Entry 5IJV (X-ray diffraction, 2.20 A resolution); this record covers chains L and H.

# Chain L
Molecule: bovine Fab E03 light chain
Source organism: Bos taurus
Notes: antibody fragment or engineered binder
Sequence (216 residues; each row starts with the number of its first residue; note: 1 number in that range is skipped by the numbering (no residue carries it; nothing is unmodelled there); a row labelled like 27A-27B holds insertion residues (27A, then the next letters in order)):
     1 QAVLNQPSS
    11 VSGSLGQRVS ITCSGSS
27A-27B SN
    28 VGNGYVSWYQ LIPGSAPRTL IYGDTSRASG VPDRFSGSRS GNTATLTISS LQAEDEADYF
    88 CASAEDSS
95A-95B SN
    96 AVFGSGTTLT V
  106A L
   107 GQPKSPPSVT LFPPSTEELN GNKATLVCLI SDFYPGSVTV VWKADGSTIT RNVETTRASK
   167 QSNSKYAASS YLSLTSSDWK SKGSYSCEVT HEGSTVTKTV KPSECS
Not modelled in the structure: 1-2, 212
Disulfide bonds: Cys23-Cys88, Cys134-Cys193

# Chain H
Molecule: bovine Fab E03 heavy chain
Source organism: Bos taurus
Notes: antibody fragment or engineered binder
Sequence (254 residues; each row starts with the number of its first residue; a row labelled like 82A-82C holds insertion residues (82A, then the next letters in order)):
     1 QVQLRESGPS LVKPSQTLSL TCTASGFSLS DKAVGWVRQA PGKALEWLGN IDTGGITGYN
    61 PGLKSRLSIT KDNSKNQVSL SV
82A-82C SSA
    83 TAEDSATYYC TTVHQKTLEV RSCPDGSRLI GNDCRNEDGD DVNYITTFDY EWYVDAWGQG
   143 LLVTVSSAST TAPKVYPLSS CCGDKSSSTV TLGCLVSSYM PEPVTVTWNS GALKSGVHTF
   203 PAVLQSSGLY SLSSMVTVPG STSGQTFTCN VAHPASSTKV DKAVEPKSC
Not modelled in the structure: 1, 165-169, 250-251
Disulfide bonds: Cys22-Cys92, Cys105-Cys116, Cys176-Cys231

# How chain L and chain H interact
Contacting residue pairs (86; chain L residue first):
  Asn30(L) with Phe130(H), hydrogen bond (side chain-backbone); Asp131(H), hydrogen bond; Tyr132(H), hydrogen bond (side chain-backbone)
  Tyr32(L) with His96(H); Tyr132(H); Glu133(H); Trp134(H); Tyr135(H)
  Ser34(L) with Tyr135(H)
  Tyr36(L) with Tyr135(H); Val136(H), hydrogen bond (side chain-backbone); Trp139(H), hydrophobic
  Leu38(L) with Gln39(H); Leu45(H), hydrophobic
  Ala43(L) with Gly140(H)
  Pro44(L) with Tyr91(H); Trp139(H)
  Thr46(L) with Val136(H), hydrogen bond (side chain-backbone); Trp139(H), hydrogen bond
  Tyr49(L) with Tyr135(H)
  Phe87(L) with Ala44(H), hydrophobic; Leu45(H)
  Ala91(L) with Tyr132(H), hydrophobic; Trp134(H), hydrophobic
  Asp93(L) with Tyr132(H)
  Ser94(L) with Tyr132(H)
  Ser95(L) with Gln97(H); Lys98(H); Thr99(H), hydrogen bond; Tyr132(H); Glu133(H); Trp134(H)
  Ser95A(L) with Trp47(H); Asn50(H), hydrogen bond (backbone-side chain); Ile56(H); Gly58(H); Gln97(H)
  Asn95B(L) with Trp47(H); Tyr59(H)
  Ala96(L) with Trp47(H); Trp134(H)
  Phe98(L) with Leu45(H), hydrophobic; Trp47(H), hydrophobic; Trp134(H), hydrophobic
  Ser100(L) with Ala44(H)
  Thr116(L) with Thr173(H); Met217(H)
  Phe118(L) with Leu160(H), hydrophobic; Ser161(H); Thr173(H); Leu174(H)
  Pro119(L) with Ser161(H); Cys163(H), hydrophobic
  Ser121(L) with Tyr158(H); Pro159(H)
  Glu123(L) with Tyr158(H); Lys244(H), salt bridge
  Glu124(L) with Tyr158(H)
  Thr131(L) with Leu177(H)
  Val133(L) with Ser215(H)
  Leu135(L) with Phe202(H), hydrophobic; Ser215(H); Met217(H), hydrophobic
  Ile136(L) with Phe202(H)
  Ser137(L) with His200(H)
  Glu160(L) with Val205(H); Leu206(H); Gln207(H)
  Thr162(L) with Pro203(H); Ala204(H); Val205(H)
  Ser165(L) with Pro203(H)
  Gln167(L) with His200(H), hydrogen bond
  Ala173(L) with His200(H); Phe202(H), hydrophobic
  Ala174(L) with Phe202(H)
  Ser175(L) with Phe202(H)
  Tyr177(L) with Leu177(H), hydrophobic; Val205(H), hydrophobic; Leu214(H); Ser215(H), hydrogen bond
  Ser179(L) with Gln207(H)
  Glu210(L) with Cys163(H); Cys164(H)
  Cys211(L) with Cys163(H), disulfide; Lys249(H)
Other interface residues (no listed pair), chain L (47 interface residues in all): Ser42, Arg45, Ala89, Gly99, Thr161, Val206
Other interface residues (no listed pair), chain H (51 interface residues in all): Val37, Pro61, Gln141, Val157, Ser162, Gly175, Ser208, Ser213
Inter-chain disulfides: Cys211(L)-Cys163(H)

# In short
Chain L and chain H form an interface of 47 and 51 residues respectively, with 1 disulfide bond, 10 hydrogen
bonds and 1 salt bridge. Polar pairs include Glu123(L)-Lys244(H), Asn30(L)-Phe130(H) and Asn30(L)-Asp131(H).
Chain L is bovine Fab E03 light chain and chain H is bovine Fab E03 heavy chain, both from Bos taurus; the
structure, Crystal structure of bovine Fab E03, was determined by X-ray diffraction, deposited together with
5ILT.
